PDB entry 8W5J | electron microscopy, 4.40 A resolution (low resolution: residue-level contacts below are approximate; hydrogen-bond / salt-bridge calls are withheld) | chains A and I of the 10 polymer chains in the assembly

[Chain A (and I)]
Name: Mitochondrial import receptor subunit TOM40
Source organism: Saccharomyces cerevisiae (strain ATCC 204508 / S288c)
Notes: chain I of this document is another copy of the same molecule, construct and numbering; everything in this record applies to it too
UniProtKB: P23644 (TOM40_YEAST); residues 1-387 here = UniProt positions 1-387
Amino-acid sequence (387 residues; numbered 1 to 387; the number before each row is that of its first residue):
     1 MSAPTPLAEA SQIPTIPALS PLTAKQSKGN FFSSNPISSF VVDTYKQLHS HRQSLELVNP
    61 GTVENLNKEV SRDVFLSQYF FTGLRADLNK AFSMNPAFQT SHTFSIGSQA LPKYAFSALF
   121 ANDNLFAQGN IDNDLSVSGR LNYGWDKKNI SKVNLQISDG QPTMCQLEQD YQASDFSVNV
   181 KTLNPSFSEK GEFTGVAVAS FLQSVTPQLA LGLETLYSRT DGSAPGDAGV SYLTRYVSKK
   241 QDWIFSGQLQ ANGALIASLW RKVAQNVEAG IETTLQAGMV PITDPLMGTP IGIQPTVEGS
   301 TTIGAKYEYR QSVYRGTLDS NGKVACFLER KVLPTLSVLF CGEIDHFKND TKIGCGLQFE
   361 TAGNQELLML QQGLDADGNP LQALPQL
Unresolved in the structure: 1-48, 277-294, 374-387

[How chain A and chain I interact]
Pairs across the interface - 6 pairs, chain A then chain I:
  Ile-106(A) / Thr-351(I)
  Phe-340(A) / Cys-355(I)
  Ile-344(A) / Leu-84(I)
  Thr-351(A) / Ile-106(I)
  Ile-353(A) / Leu-84(I)
  Cys-355(A) / Phe-340(I)
Also at the interface, not in a pair above, chain I (7 interface residues in all): Asn-349, Ile-353

[In short]
6 residues of chain A and 7 residues of chain I are in contact.
Both chains are Mitochondrial import receptor subunit TOM40 (Saccharomyces cerevisiae (strain ATCC 204508 /
S288c)). Entry 8W5J (Cryo-EM structure of the yeast TOM core complex (from TOM-TIM23 complex)) was determined
by electron microscopy, deposited together with 8W5K.
